PDB entry 6F6S | X-ray diffraction, 2.29 A resolution | chains A and B

# Chain A
Protein: Envelope glycoprotein, GP1
Source organism: Zaire ebolavirus (strain Mayinga-76)
UniProt: Q05320 (VGP_EBOZM); the construct has insertions or renumbered stretches relative to UniProt, so the offset changes along the chain: 32-311 = UniProt 32-311; 434-471 = UniProt 464-501
Chain sequence (329 residues; numbered 28 to 477; 121 numbers in that range are skipped by the numbering (no residue carries them; nothing is unmodelled there); the number before each row is that of its first residue; X marks 6 residues of unknown identity (built as UNK)):
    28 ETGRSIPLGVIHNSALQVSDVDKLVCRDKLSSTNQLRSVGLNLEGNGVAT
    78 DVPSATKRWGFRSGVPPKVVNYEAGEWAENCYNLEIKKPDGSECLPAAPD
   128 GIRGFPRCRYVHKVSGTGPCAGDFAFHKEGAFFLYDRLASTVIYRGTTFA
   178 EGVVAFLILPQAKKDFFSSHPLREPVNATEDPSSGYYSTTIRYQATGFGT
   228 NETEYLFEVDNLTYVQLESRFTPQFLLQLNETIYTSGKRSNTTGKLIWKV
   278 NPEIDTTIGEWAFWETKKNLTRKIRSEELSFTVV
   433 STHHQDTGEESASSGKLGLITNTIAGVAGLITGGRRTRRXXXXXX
Disordered / not traced: 28-30, 189-210, 284-287, 294-304, 433-471
Construct notes: expression tag (28-31); engineered mutation A42 (Thr in Q05320)
Swiss-Prot annotation at these positions:
  - site: L57 (Involved in receptor recognition and/or post-binding events), L63 (Involved in receptor recognition and/or post-binding events), R64 (Involved in receptor recognition and/or post-binding events), F88 (Involved in receptor recognition and/or post-binding events), K95 (Involved in receptor recognition and/or post-binding events), I170 (Involved in receptor recognition and/or post-binding events), R471 (Cleavage)
  - glycosylation (N-linked (GlcNAc...) asparagine): N40, N204, N228, N238, N257, N268, N296
Disulfide bonds: C108-C135, C121-C147
Covalently attached groups: N-acetylglucosamine (NAG) linked to N228, N238, N257, N268
Ligand contacts:
  - benztropine (CXQ), molecule 1: I38, L43, V66, L184, L186, P187
  - benztropine (CXQ), molecule 2: R64, A101, L186
  - N-acetylglucosamine (NAG; 2-acetamido-2-deoxy-beta-D-glucopyranose): L70, E156, G157, A158, V180
What the authors report for this chain:
  - binding site for benztropine: I38, R64, V66, A101, L184, L186

# Chain B
Protein: Envelope glycoprotein
Source organism: Ebola virus
UniProt: A0A0U3BWW0 (A0A0U3BWW0_9MONO); numbering as in UniProt (aligned over 502-632)
Chain sequence (168 residues; each row starts with the number of its first residue):
   502 EAIVNAQPKCNPNLHYWTTQDEGAAIGLAWIPYFGPAAEGIYIEGLMHNQ
   552 DGLICGLRQLANETTQALQLFLRATTELRTFSILNRKAIDFLLQRWGGTC
   602 HILGPDCCIEPADWTKNITDKIDQIIHDFVDGSGYIPEAPRDGQAYVRKD
   652 GEWVLLSTFLGTHHHHHH
Disordered / not traced: 523-524, 633-669
Construct notes: engineered mutation A613 (His in A0A0U3BWW0); expression tag (633-669)
Disulfide bonds: C511-C556, C601-C608
Covalently attached groups: N-acetylglucosamine (NAG) linked to N563
Ligand contacts:
  - benztropine (CXQ), molecule 1: L515, Y517, M548, L554, I555
  - benztropine (CXQ), molecule 2: Y517, T519, Q521, I544
What the authors report for this chain:
  - conformationally variable residues (loop rearrangement): Q521 to A525, T577 to S583
  - binding site for benztropine: Y517, M548, L554

# Chain A / chain B interface
Pairs across the interface - 106 pairs, chain A then chain B:
  R31(A) - L571(B)
  S32(A) - A568(B)
  S32(A) - K588(B)
  I33(A) - F572(B)  hydrophobic
  I33(A) - I584(B)  hydrophobic
  I33(A) - K588(B)  hydrogen bond (backbone-side chain)
  P34(A) - T565(B)
  P34(A) - A568(B)
  G36(A) - L561(B)
  I38(A) - L554(B)  hydrophobic
  S41(A) - D552(B)
  L43(A) - I504(B)
  L43(A) - L554(B)
  L43(A) - G557(B)
  L43(A) - L558(B)
  Q44(A) - E502(B)
  Q44(A) - I504(B)
  V45(A) - E502(B)  hydrogen bond (backbone-backbone)
  V45(A) - I504(B)  hydrophobic
  D47(A) - K588(B)  salt bridge
  V48(A) - K588(B)
  V48(A) - D591(B)
  V48(A) - F592(B)
  D49(A) - Q595(B)
  L51(A) - F592(B)  hydrophobic
  V52(A) - R596(B)  hydrogen bond (backbone-side chain)
  C53(A) - R596(B)  hydrogen bond (backbone-side chain)
  C53(A) - C608(B)
  C53(A) - C609(B)  disulfide
  D55(A) - R596(B)  hydrogen bond (backbone-side chain)
  L57(A) - F592(B)  hydrophobic
  L63(A) - L585(B)
  L63(A) - A589(B)  hydrophobic
  R64(A) - L585(B)
  S65(A) - L585(B)
  V66(A) - L558(B)  hydrophobic
  L68(A) - L515(B)  hydrophobic
  L68(A) - L558(B)  hydrophobic
  L68(A) - A562(B)  hydrophobic
  G72(A) - K510(B)
  G72(A) - C511(B)
  G72(A) - N512(B)  hydrogen bond (backbone-backbone)
  G72(A) - R559(B)
  N73(A) - Q508(B)
  N73(A) - P509(B)
  N73(A) - K510(B)  hydrogen bond (backbone-backbone)
  N73(A) - R559(B)
  G74(A) - K510(B)
  K95(A) - L573(B)  hydrogen bond (side chain-backbone)
  K95(A) - R574(B)
  K95(A) - T576(B)  hydrogen bond (side chain-backbone)
  V96(A) - R580(B)
  V97(A) - I584(B)  hydrophobic
  Y99(A) - W518(B)
  E100(A) - T519(B)  hydrogen bond (backbone-side chain)
  E100(A) - L585(B)
  A101(A) - W518(B)
  A101(A) - T519(B)
  G102(A) - Y517(B)
  G102(A) - W518(B)  hydrogen bond (backbone-backbone)
  E103(A) - N512(B)
  E103(A) - L515(B)
  E103(A) - H516(B)
  E103(A) - W518(B)  hydrogen bond (backbone-side chain)
  E103(A) - R559(B)  salt bridge
  W104(A) - H516(B)  hydrogen bond (backbone-backbone)
  W104(A) - Y517(B)  hydrogen bond (side chain-backbone)
  W104(A) - W518(B)
  W104(A) - E545(B)
  F132(A) - W518(B)
  P133(A) - W518(B)  hydrophobic
  P133(A) - Y543(B)
  R134(A) - W518(B)
  R134(A) - E540(B)
  R134(A) - Y543(B)
  G157(A) - T566(B)
  G157(A) - Q570(B)  hydrogen bond (backbone-side chain)
  A158(A) - Q570(B)
  F159(A) - T566(B)
  F159(A) - L569(B)  hydrophobic
  F159(A) - Q570(B)
  F159(A) - L573(B)  hydrophobic
  D163(A) - Y543(B)  hydrogen bond
  R164(A) - W518(B)
  R164(A) - T520(B)
  R164(A) - I542(B)
  R164(A) - Y543(B)
  T168(A) - Q570(B)
  V180(A) - A562(B)
  V180(A) - N563(B)
  V180(A) - T566(B)
  V181(A) - A562(B)
  V181(A) - T565(B)
  V181(A) - L569(B)  hydrophobic
  A182(A) - L558(B)  hydrophobic
  A182(A) - L561(B)  hydrophobic
  A182(A) - A562(B)  hydrophobic
  F183(A) - T565(B)
  F183(A) - L585(B)  hydrophobic
  L184(A) - L558(B)  hydrophobic
  L184(A) - L561(B)  hydrophobic
  S211(A) - E545(B)
  W291(A) - K510(B)
  W291(A) - C511(B)
  W291(A) - N512(B)
  E292(A) - K510(B)  salt bridge
Interface residues without a listed pair, chain A (62 interface residues in all): L35, A42, R54, T60, N69, P94, R130, W288, A289, F290
Interface residues without a listed pair, chain B (53 interface residues in all): A503, P513, N514, Q521, A539, E578, N586
Inter-chain disulfides: C53(A)-C609(B)

# Summary
62 residues of chain A face 53 of chain B across their interface; the contacts include 1 disulfide bond, 16
hydrogen bonds and 3 salt bridges. Polar pairs include D47(A)-K588(B), E103(A)-R559(B) and E292(A)-K510(B).
The paper reports a binding site for benztropine at I38(A), R64(A) and Y517(B) among others; conformational
variability at Q521(B) and T577(B).
Chain A is Envelope glycoprotein, GP1 (Zaire ebolavirus (strain Mayinga-76)) and chain B is Envelope
glycoprotein (Ebola virus); the structure, CRYSTAL STRUCTURE OF EBOLAVIRUS GLYCOPROTEIN IN COMPLEX WITH
benztropine, was determined by X-ray diffraction together with 6F5U, 6F6I and 6F6N from the same study.
